1PKD - chains A and B; structure by X-ray diffraction, 2.30 A resolution.

== Chain A ==
Name: Cell division protein kinase 2
Organism: Homo sapiens
Notes: EC 2.7.1.-
UniProt: P24941 (CDK2_HUMAN); residues 1-296 here = UniProt positions 1-296
Amino-acid sequence (297 residues; row label = number of the first residue in the row; numbering starts at 0):
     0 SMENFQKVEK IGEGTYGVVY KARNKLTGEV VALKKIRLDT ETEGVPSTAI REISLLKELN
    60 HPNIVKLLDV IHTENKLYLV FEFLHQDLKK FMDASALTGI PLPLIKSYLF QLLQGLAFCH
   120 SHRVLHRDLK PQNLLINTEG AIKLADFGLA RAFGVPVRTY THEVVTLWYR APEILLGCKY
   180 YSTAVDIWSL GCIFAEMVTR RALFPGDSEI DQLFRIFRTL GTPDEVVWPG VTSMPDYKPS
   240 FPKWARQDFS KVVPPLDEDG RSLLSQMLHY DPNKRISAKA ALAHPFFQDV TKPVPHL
Differences from the reference sequence: cloning artifact (0); modified residue (160)
Modified residues: Thr-160 (phosphothreonine; TPO)
Small-molecule neighbours: 7-hydroxystaurosporine (UCN): Ile-10, Gly-11, Glu-12, Val-18, Ala-31, Lys-33, Glu-51, Val-64, Phe-80, Glu-81, Phe-82, Leu-83, His-84, Gln-85, Asp-86, Gln-131, Asn-132, Leu-134, Ala-144, Asp-145
Swiss-Prot annotation at these positions:
  - active site: Asp-127 (Proton acceptor)
  - binding site (ATP): Ile-10 to Val-18, Lys-33, Glu-81 to Leu-83, Asp-86, Lys-129 to Asn-132, Asp-145
  - binding site (Mg(2+)): Asn-132, Asp-145
  - site (CDK7 binding): Lys-9, Lys-88, Lys-89, Leu-166
  - modified residue: Met-1 (N-acetylmethionine), Lys-6 (N6-acetyllysine), Thr-14 (Phosphothreonine), Tyr-15 (Phosphotyrosine), Tyr-19 (Phosphotyrosine), Thr-160 (Phosphothreonine)
  - natural variant: Pro-45 (P45L: In a glioblastoma multiforme sample)
  - mutagenesis: Lys-9 (K9F: Reduced phosphorylation by CAK), Thr-14 (T14A: 2-fold increase in activity), Tyr-15 (Y15F: 2-fold increase in activity), Lys-88 to Lys-89 (Reduced phosphorylation by CAK), Thr-160 (T160A: Abolishes activity), Leu-166 (L166R: Reduced phosphorylation by CAK and reduced kinase activity)

== Chain B ==
Name: Cyclin A2
Organism: Homo sapiens
UniProt: P20248 (CCNA2_HUMAN); residue numbers follow UniProt; this construct covers 175-432
Amino-acid sequence (258 residues; each row starts with the number of its first residue):
   175 VPDYHEDIHT YLREMEVKCK PKVGYMKKQP DITNSMRAIL VDWLVEVGEE YKLQNETLHL
   235 AVNYIDRFLS SMSVLRGKLQ LVGTAAMLLA SKFEEIYPPE VAEFVYITDD TYTKKQVLRM
   295 EHLVLKVLTF DLAAPTVNQF LTQYFLHQQP ANCKVESLAM FLGELSLIDA DPYLKYLPSV
   355 IAGAAFHLAL YTVTGQSWPE SLIRKTGYTL ESLKPCLMDL HQTYLKAPQH AQQSIREKYK
   415 NSKYHGVSLL NPPETLNL

== Chain A / chain B interface ==
Contacting residue pairs (68):
  Thr-39(A) / Lys-289(B)
  Thr-39(A) / Leu-292(B)
  Glu-40(A) / Lys-288(B)  hydrogen bond (backbone-side chain)
  Thr-41(A) / Val-275(B)
  Thr-41(A) / Lys-288(B)
  Glu-42(A) / Lys-266(B)  salt bridge
  Glu-42(A) / Val-275(B)
  Gly-43(A) / Lys-266(B)
  Gly-43(A) / Leu-292(B)
  Gly-43(A) / Glu-295(B)
  Val-44(A) / Lys-266(B)  hydrogen bond (backbone-side chain)
  Val-44(A) / Glu-295(B)  hydrogen bond (backbone-side chain)
  Val-44(A) / Leu-299(B)  hydrophobic
  Ser-46(A) / Lys-266(B)
  Ile-49(A) / Leu-263(B)  hydrophobic
  Ile-49(A) / Lys-266(B)
  Ile-49(A) / Leu-306(B)  hydrophobic
  Arg-50(A) / Lys-266(B)
  Arg-50(A) / Phe-267(B)  hydrogen bond (side chain-backbone)
  Arg-50(A) / Glu-269(B)  hydrogen bond (side chain-backbone)
  Ile-52(A) / Phe-304(B)  hydrophobic
  Ser-53(A) / Phe-267(B)
  Ser-53(A) / Phe-304(B)
  Ser-53(A) / Leu-306(B)
  Lys-56(A) / Thr-303(B)
  Lys-56(A) / Phe-304(B)  hydrogen bond (side chain-backbone)
  Lys-56(A) / Asp-305(B)  salt bridge
  Glu-57(A) / Tyr-185(B)  hydrogen bond
  Glu-57(A) / Ala-307(B)
  Val-69(A) / Phe-304(B)  hydrophobic
  His-71(A) / Phe-304(B)
  Thr-72(A) / His-296(B)  hydrogen bond (backbone-side chain)
  Glu-73(A) / His-296(B)
  Ala-116(A) / Tyr-178(B)
  His-119(A) / Tyr-178(B)
  His-119(A) / Ile-182(B)
  Ser-120(A) / Tyr-178(B)
  Ser-120(A) / Asp-181(B)
  Ser-120(A) / Ile-182(B)
  His-121(A) / Tyr-185(B)
  Arg-122(A) / Ile-182(B)
  Arg-122(A) / Tyr-185(B)
  Arg-122(A) / Ala-307(B)  hydrogen bond (side chain-backbone)
  Arg-150(A) / Glu-268(B)  salt bridge
  Ala-151(A) / Phe-267(B)  hydrophobic
  Phe-152(A) / Val-175(B)
  Phe-152(A) / Ile-182(B)  hydrophobic
  Val-154(A) / Val-175(B)
  Val-154(A) / His-179(B)
  Val-154(A) / Ile-182(B)  hydrophobic
  Val-154(A) / Gln-317(B)
  Pro-155(A) / Thr-316(B)
  Pro-155(A) / Leu-320(B)  hydrophobic
  Val-156(A) / Val-175(B)  hydrophobic
  Arg-157(A) / Gln-228(B)  hydrogen bond
  Arg-157(A) / Glu-268(B)  salt bridge
  Thr-158(A) / Ile-270(B)
  Tyr-159(A) / Ile-270(B)
  Thr-160(A) / Glu-269(B)
  Thr-160(A) / Ile-270(B)
  Ser-181(A) / Val-175(B)
  Thr-182(A) / Val-175(B)
  Ser-276(A) / Asp-177(B)
  Ser-276(A) / Tyr-178(B)
  Ala-277(A) / Tyr-178(B)  hydrogen bond (backbone-side chain)
  Lys-278(A) / Asp-177(B)  hydrogen bond (side chain-backbone)
  Lys-278(A) / Tyr-178(B)  hydrogen bond (backbone-side chain)
  Lys-278(A) / Asp-181(B)  salt bridge
Other interface residues (no listed pair), chain A (42 interface residues in all): Leu-37, Asp-38, Leu-54, Leu-76, Glu-162
Other interface residues (no listed pair), chain B (33 interface residues in all): Leu-186, Met-189, Glu-230, Tyr-271

== Summary ==
The interface between chain A and chain B involves 42 residues on one side and 33 on the other, with 13
hydrogen bonds and 5 salt bridges. Polar contacts include Glu-42(A)/Lys-266(B), Lys-56(A)/Asp-305(B) and
Arg-150(A)/Glu-268(B). Ligands of chain A: 7-hydroxystaurosporine.
Chain A is Cell division protein kinase 2 and chain B is Cyclin A2, both from Homo sapiens; the structure, The
crystal structure of ucn-01 in complex with phospho-CDK2/cyclin A, was determined by X-ray diffraction.
